Entry 6W6K (electron microscopy, 3.60 A resolution); this record covers chains A and T of the 18 polymer chains in the assembly.

[Chain A]
Molecule: 16S rRNA
Source organism: Escherichia coli (strain K12)
Sequence (1542 nucleotides; row label = number of the first residue in the row):
     1 AAAUUGAAGA GUUUGAUCAU GGCUCAGAUU GAACGCUGGC GGCAGGCCUA ACACAUGCAA
    61 GUCGAACGGU AACAGGAAGA AGCUUGCUUC UUUGCUGACG AGUGGCGGAC GGGUGAGUAA
   121 UGUCUGGGAA ACUGCCUGAU GGAGGGGGAU AACUACUGGA AACGGUAGCU AAUACCGCAU
   181 AACGUCGCAA GACCAAAGAG GGGGACCUUC GGGCCUCUUG CCAUCGGAUG UGCCCAGAUG
   241 GGAUUAGCUA GUAGGUGGGG UAACGGCUCA CCUAGGCGAC GAUCCCUAGC UGGUCUGAGA
   301 GGAUGACCAG CCACACUGGA ACUGAGACAC GGUCCAGACU CCUACGGGAG GCAGCAGUGG
   361 GGAAUAUUGC ACAAUGGGCG CAAGCCUGAU GCAGCCAUGC CGCGUGUAUG AAGAAGGCCU
   421 UCGGGUUGUA AAGUACUUUC AGCGGGGAGG AAGGGAGUAA AGUUAAUACC UUUGCUCAUU
   481 GACGUUACCC GCAGAAGAAG CACCGGCUAA CUCCGUGCCA GCAGCCGCGG UAAUACGGAG
   541 GGUGCAAGCG UUAAUCGGAA UUACUGGGCG UAAAGCGCAC GCAGGCGGUU UGUUAAGUCA
   601 GAUGUGAAAU CCCCGGGCUC AACCUGGGAA CUGCAUCUGA UACUGGCAAG CUUGAGUCUC
   661 GUAGAGGGGG GUAGAAUUCC AGGUGUAGCG GUGAAAUGCG UAGAGAUCUG GAGGAAUACC
   721 GGUGGCGAAG GCGGCCCCCU GGACGAAGAC UGACGCUCAG GUGCGAAAGC GUGGGGAGCA
   781 AACAGGAUUA GAUACCCUGG UAGUCCACGC CGUAAACGAU GUCGACUUGG AGGUUGUGCC
   841 CUUGAGGCGU GGCUUCCGGA GCUAACGCGU UAAGUCGACC GCCUGGGGAG UACGGCCGCA
   901 AGGUUAAAAC UCAAAUGAAU UGACGGGGGC CCGCACAAGC GGUGGAGCAU GUGGUUUAAU
   961 UCGAUGCAAC GCGAAGAACC UUACCUGGUC UUGACAUCCA CGGAAGUUUU CAGAGAUGAG
  1021 AAUGUGCCUU CGGGAACCGU GAGACAGGUG CUGCAUGGCU GUCGUCAGCU CGUGUUGUGA
  1081 AAUGUUGGGU UAAGUCCCGC AACGAGCGCA ACCCUUAUCC UUUGUUGCCA GCGGUCCGGC
  1141 CGGGAACUCA AAGGAGACUG CCAGUGAUAA ACUGGAGGAA GGUGGGGAUG ACGUCAAGUC
  1201 AUCAUGGCCC UUACGACCAG GGCUACACAC GUGCUACAAU GGCGCAUACA AAGAGAAGCG
  1261 ACCUCGCGAG AGCAAGCGGA CCUCAUAAAG UGCGUCGUAG UCCGGAUUGG AGUCUGCAAC
  1321 UCGACUCCAU GAAGUCGGAA UCGCUAGUAA UCGUGGAUCA GAAUGCCACG GUGAAUACGU
  1381 UCCCGGGCCU UGUACACACC GCCCGUCACA CCAUGGGAGU GGGUUGCAAA AGAAGUAGGU
  1441 AGCUUAACCU UCGGGAGGGC GCUUACCACU UUGUGAUUCA UGACUGGGGU GAAGUCGUAA
  1501 CAAGGUAACC GUAGGGGAAC CUGCGGUUGG AUCACCUCCU UA
Disordered / not traced: 1535-1542
Residues lining bound ligands: Mg2+ (MG): G449, G450, A451, G481

[Chain T]
Molecule: 30S ribosomal protein S20
Source organism: Escherichia coli (strain K12)
Reference sequence: P0A7U7 (RS20_ECOLI); residues 0-86 here correspond to UniProt positions 1-87 (UniProt number = residue number + 1)
Chain sequence (87 residues; each row starts with the number of its first residue; numbering starts at 0):
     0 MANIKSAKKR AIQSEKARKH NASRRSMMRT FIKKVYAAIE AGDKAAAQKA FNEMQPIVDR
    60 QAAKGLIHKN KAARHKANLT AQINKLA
Disordered / not traced: 0-1

[Interface between chain A and chain T]
Pairs across the interface (53; chain A residue first):
  A60(A) with Lys4(T), hydrogen bond to the sugar
  U103(A) with Lys8(T), phosphate contact; Ile11(T), phosphate contact
  G104(A) with Lys8(T), hydrogen bond to the base; Gln12(T), phosphate contact
  G105(A) with Gln12(T), phosphate contact
  C132(A) with Lys68(T), phosphate contact
  U133(A) with Lys68(T), salt bridge to the phosphate
  C175(A) with His19(T), hydrogen bond to the sugar; Arg23(T), hydrogen bond to the phosphate
  C176(A) with Arg23(T), salt bridge to the phosphate
  G177(A) with Arg59(T), salt bridge to the phosphate
  U185(A) with Ala72(T), sugar contact
  C186(A) with Lys75(T), hydrogen bond to the sugar; Ala76(T), phosphate contact; Thr79(T), sugar contact
  G187(A) with Ala76(T), phosphate contact
  A192(A) with Gln54(T), hydrogen bond to the base
  C193(A) with Gln54(T), sugar contact; Pro55(T), sugar contact
  C194(A) with Asp58(T), hydrogen bond to the sugar; Arg59(T), sugar contact
  A195(A) with Arg59(T), salt bridge to the phosphate
  G259(A) with Tyr35(T), hydrogen bond to the phosphate
  G260(A) with His74(T), phosphate contact
  U261(A) with Lys70(T), phosphate contact; Arg73(T), salt bridge to the phosphate
  A262(A) with Ile66(T), phosphate contact; Lys68(T), sugar contact; Lys70(T), phosphate contact; Arg73(T), phosphate contact
  A263(A) with Arg73(T), salt bridge to the phosphate
  C322(A) with Arg17(T), sugar contact
  U323(A) with Ala16(T), sugar contact; Asn20(T), hydrogen bond to the phosphate; Arg24(T), salt bridge to the phosphate
  G331(A) with Asn2(T), phosphate contact
  G332(A) with Asn2(T), hydrogen bond to the phosphate; Lys4(T), phosphate contact; Ala10(T), sugar contact
  U333(A) with Asn2(T), phosphate contact
  G351(A) with Asn2(T), phosphate contact
  G1439(A) with Lys32(T), phosphate contact
  A1447(A) with His19(T), base contact
  A1456(A) with Lys33(T), hydrogen bond to the phosphate
  G1457(A) with Thr29(T), phosphate contact; Lys33(T), salt bridge to the phosphate
  G1458(A) with Ala21(T), phosphate contact; Ser22(T), sugar contact; Ser25(T), hydrogen bond to the phosphate; Met26(T), phosphate contact; Thr29(T), hydrogen bond to the phosphate
  G1459(A) with Ala21(T), phosphate contact
Interface residues without a listed pair, chain A (41 interface residues in all): G61, C222, A223, G324, A325, G350, A1437, G1438
Interface residues without a listed pair, chain T (43 interface residues in all): Ile3, Ser5, Ser13, Lys15, Lys18, Arg28, Ala62, Lys63, His67, Asn77

[Overview]
Chain A and chain T form an interface of 41 and 43 residues respectively, with 13 hydrogen bonds and 8 salt
bridges. Polar contacts include G104(A)-Lys8(T), A192(A)-Gln54(T) and A60(A)-Lys4(T). Bound to chain A: Mg2+.
Chain A is 16S rRNA and chain T is 30S ribosomal protein S20, both from Escherichia coli (strain K12); the
structure, 30S-Activated-high-Mg2+, was determined by electron microscopy, deposited together with 6W77, 6W7M,
6W7N and 6W7W.
